PDB entry 6RTG | X-ray diffraction, 1.90 A resolution | chain A

# Chain A
Protein: RTX toxin and Ca2+-binding protein
Source organism: Yersinia mollaretii (strain ATCC 43969 / DSM 18520 / CIP 103324 / CNY 7263 / WAIP 204)
UniProtKB: C4SH25 (C4SH25_YERMW); numbering as in UniProt (aligned over 2-520)
Amino-acid sequence (521 residues; each row starts with the number of its first residue; numbering starts at 0):
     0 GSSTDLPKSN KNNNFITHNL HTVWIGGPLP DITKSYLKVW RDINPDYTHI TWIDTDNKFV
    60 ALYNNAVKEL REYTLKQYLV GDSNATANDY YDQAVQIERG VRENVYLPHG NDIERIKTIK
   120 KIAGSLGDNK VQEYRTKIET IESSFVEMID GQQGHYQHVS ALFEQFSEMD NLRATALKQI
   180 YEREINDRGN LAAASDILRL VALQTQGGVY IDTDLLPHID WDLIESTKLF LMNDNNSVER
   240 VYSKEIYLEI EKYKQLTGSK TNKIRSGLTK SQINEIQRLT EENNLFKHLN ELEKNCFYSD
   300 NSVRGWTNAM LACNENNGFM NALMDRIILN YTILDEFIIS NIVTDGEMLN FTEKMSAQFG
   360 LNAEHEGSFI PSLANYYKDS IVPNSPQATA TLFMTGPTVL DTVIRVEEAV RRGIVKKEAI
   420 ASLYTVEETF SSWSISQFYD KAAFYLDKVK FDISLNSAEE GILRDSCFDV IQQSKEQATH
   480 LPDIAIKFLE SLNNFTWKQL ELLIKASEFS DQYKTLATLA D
Unresolved in the structure: 0-11, 151-152, 231-232, 519-520
Differences from the reference sequence: expression tag (0-1)
Bound ions: Mn2+: Asp213, Glu427 (together with UDP); K+: Asp213, Glu426, Phe429 (together with UDP)
Ligand contacts: UDP (uridine-5'-diphosphate): Val22, Trp23, Ile24, Leu190, Ala191, Ser194, Arg198, Tyr209, Asp211, Thr212, Asp213, Glu427, Phe429, Ser430, Ser431, Trp432
Reported in the primary citation:
  - binding site for UDP: Val22, Trp23, Ile24, Ser194, Tyr209, Asp211, Thr212, Asp213, Ser430, Ser431, Trp432
  - Mn2+ coordination: Asp213, Glu427
  - Mn2+ coordination through a water molecule: Asp211
  - K+ coordination: Asp213, Glu426, Phe429
  - mutagenesis - D211A/D213A: increased growth
  - conformationally variable residues (loop rearrangement): Phe429 to Tyr438

# Summary
Chain A binds UDP. Asp213 and Glu427 coordinate Mn2+. Asp213, Glu426 and Phe429 coordinate K+. The paper
reports a binding site for UDP at Val22, Trp23 and Ile24 among others; D211A/D213A increase growth.
Chain A is RTX toxin and Ca2+-binding protein (Yersinia mollaretii (strain ATCC 43969 / DSM 18520 / CIP 103324
/ CNY 7263 / WAIP 204)); the structure, Crystal structure of the UDP-bound glycosyltransferase domain from the
YGT toxin, was determined by X-ray diffraction (same publication as 6RTH).
